Entry 7M85 (X-ray diffraction, 1.75 A resolution); this record covers chains A and P of the 3 polymer chains in the assembly.

== Chain A ==
Protein: DNA polymerase eta
Organism: Homo sapiens
Notes: EC 2.7.7.7
UniProt: Q9Y253 (POLH_HUMAN); residues 1-432 here = UniProt positions 1-432
Chain sequence (435 residues; each row starts with the number of its first residue; numbers below 1 keep their minus sign (Gly-2 is residue -2)):
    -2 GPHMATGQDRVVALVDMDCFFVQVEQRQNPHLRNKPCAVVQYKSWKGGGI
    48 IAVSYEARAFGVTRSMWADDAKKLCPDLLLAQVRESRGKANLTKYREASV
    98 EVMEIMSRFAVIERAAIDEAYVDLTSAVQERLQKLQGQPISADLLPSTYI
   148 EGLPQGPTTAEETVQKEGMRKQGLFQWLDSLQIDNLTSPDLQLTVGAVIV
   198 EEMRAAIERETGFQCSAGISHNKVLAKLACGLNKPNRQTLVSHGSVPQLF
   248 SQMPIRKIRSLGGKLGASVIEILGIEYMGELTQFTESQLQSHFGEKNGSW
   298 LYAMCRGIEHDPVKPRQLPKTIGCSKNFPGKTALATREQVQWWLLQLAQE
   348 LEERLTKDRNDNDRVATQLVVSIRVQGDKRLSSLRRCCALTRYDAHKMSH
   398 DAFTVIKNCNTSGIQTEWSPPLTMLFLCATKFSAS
Disordered / not traced: 155-159
Differences from the reference sequence: expression tag (-2 to 0); engineered mutation Ala113 (Ser in Q9Y253)
Swiss-Prot annotation at these positions:
  - binding site (Mg(2+)): Asp13, Met14, Asp115, Glu116
  - binding site (Mn(2+)): Asp13, Met14, Asp115, Glu116
  - binding site (a 2'-deoxyribonucleoside 5'-triphosphate): Arg61
  - natural variant: Val37 (deletion: In XPV), Leu75 (deletion: In XPV), Arg93 (R93P: In XPV), Arg111 (R111H: In XPV), Thr122 (T122P: In XPV), Gly153 (G153D: In a breast cancer sample), Thr191 (T191P: In XPV), Gly263 (G263V: In XPV), Val266 (V266D: In XPV), Gly295 (G295R: In XPV), Arg361 (R361S: In XPV)
  - mutagenesis: Tyr52 (Y52A/F: Reduces DNA polymerase activity; Y52E: Reduces DNA polymerase activity. Increases fidelity of replication and reduces translesion bypass), Arg61 (R61A: Reduces enzymatic activity by two-thirds), Ser62 (S62G: Increased DNA polymerase activity and translesion bypass compared to wild-type), Ala68 (A68S/V: Severe reduction in thymine dimer translesion bypass), Asn324 to Pro326 (Reduces binding to chromatin and to monoubiquitinated PCNA. Abolishes binding to monoubiquitinated PCNA; when associated with 705-E--H-713 Del)
Ion coordination: Ca2+: Asp13, Met14, Asp115 (together with 2'-deoxyadenosine 5'-triphosphate); Mg2+ site 1: Asp13, Met14, Asp115 (together with 2'-deoxyadenosine 5'-triphosphate); Mg2+ site 2: Asp13, Asp115, Glu116 (together with 2'-deoxyadenosine 5'-triphosphate)
Residues lining bound ligands:
  - : Asp13, Met14, Asp15, Cys16, Asp115, Lys231
  - 2'-deoxyadenosine 5'-triphosphate (DTP): Asp13, Met14, Asp15, Cys16, Phe17, Phe18, Ile48, Ala49, Tyr52, Arg55, Arg61, Ile114, Asp115, Lys231
From the paper describing this entry:
  - mutagenesis - S113A (20-fold): decreased catalytic activity
  - mutagenesis - S113A: unchanged catalytic activity on RNA-terminated primers
  - mutagenesis - S113A: unchanged catalytic activity on 2'F-dA

== Chain P ==
Molecule: 8-nt DNA strand
Sequence (8 nucleotides; numbered 1 to 8; the number before each row is that of its first residue):
     1 AGCGTCAA

== Chain A / chain P interface ==
Residue-residue contacts - 24 pairs, chain A then chain P:
  Ala113(A) - DA8(P)  phosphate contact
  Ile114(A) - DA8(P)  phosphate contact
  Asp115(A) - DA8(P)  phosphate contact
  Glu116(A) - DA8(P)  phosphate contact
  Lys224(A) - DA7(P)  phosphate contact
  Lys224(A) - DA8(P)  salt bridge to the phosphate
  Ile255(A) - DA7(P)  phosphate contact
  Arg256(A) - DA7(P)  phosphate contact
  Ser257(A) - DC6(P)  phosphate contact
  Ser257(A) - DA7(P)  hydrogen bond to the phosphate
  Leu258(A) - DA7(P)  hydrogen bond to the phosphate
  Gly259(A) - DA7(P)  hydrogen bond to the phosphate
  Gly260(A) - DC6(P)  phosphate contact
  Gly260(A) - DA7(P)  phosphate contact
  Lys261(A) - DT5(P)  salt bridge to the phosphate
  Lys261(A) - DC6(P)  hydrogen bond to the phosphate
  Leu262(A) - DC6(P)  hydrogen bond to the phosphate
  Arg377(A) - DG4(P)  phosphate contact
  Leu381(A) - DC3(P)  phosphate contact
  Arg382(A) - DG2(P)  sugar contact
  Arg382(A) - DC3(P)  hydrogen bond to the phosphate
  Arg383(A) - DG2(P)  phosphate contact
  Cys384(A) - DA1(P)  phosphate contact
  Cys384(A) - DG2(P)  hydrogen bond to the phosphate
Interface residues without a listed pair, chain A (19 interface residues in all): Gln365

== Summary ==
The interface between chain A and chain P involves 19 residues on one side and 8 on the other, with 7 hydrogen
bonds and 2 salt bridges. Polar contacts include Ser257(A)-DA7(P), Leu258(A)-DA7(P) and Gly259(A)-DA7(P). From
the paper: S113A of chain A reduces catalytic activity; S113A of chain A leaves catalytic activity on
RNA-terminated primers unchanged.
Here chain A is DNA polymerase eta (Homo sapiens) and chain P is an 8-nt DNA strand. Entry 7M85 (Human DNA Pol
eta S113A with dA-ended primer and dATP: in crystallo reaction for 80 s) was determined by X-ray diffraction
together with 7M7L, 7M7M, 7M7N, 7M7O, 7M7P, 7M7Q and 19 further entries from the same study.
